PDB entry 5D80 | X-ray diffraction, 6.20 A resolution (low resolution: residue-level contacts below are approximate; hydrogen-bond / salt-bridge calls are withheld) | chains J and I of the 15 polymer chains in the assembly

[Chain J]
Name: V-type proton ATPase subunit G
From: Saccharomyces cerevisiae
Notes: EC 3.6.3.14
UniProt: P48836 (VATG_YEAST); numbering as in UniProt (aligned over 2-114)
Sequence (122 residues; row label = number of the first residue in the row; numbers below 1 keep their minus sign (Met-7 is residue -7)):
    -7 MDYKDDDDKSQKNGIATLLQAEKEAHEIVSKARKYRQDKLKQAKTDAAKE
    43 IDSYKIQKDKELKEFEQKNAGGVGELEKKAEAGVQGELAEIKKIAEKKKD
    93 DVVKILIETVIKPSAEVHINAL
Not modelled in the structure: -7 to 2, 107-114
Construct notes: initiating methionine (-7); expression tag (-6 to 1)

[Chain I]
Name: V-type proton ATPase subunit E
From: Saccharomyces cerevisiae
Notes: EC 3.6.3.14
UniProt: P22203 (VATE_YEAST); numbering as in UniProt (aligned over 1-233)
Sequence (233 residues; numbered 1 to 233; the number before each row is that of its first residue):
     1 MSSAITALTPNQVNDELNKMQAFIRKEAEEKAKEIQLKADQEYEIEKTNI
    51 VRNETNNIDGNFKSKLKKAMLSQQITKSTIANKMRLKVLSAREQSLDGIF
   101 EETKEKLSGIANNRDEYKPILQSLIVEALLKLLEPKAIVKALERDVDLIE
   151 SMKDDIMREYGEKAQRAPLEEIVISNDYLNKDLVSGGVVVSNASDKIEIN
   201 NTLEERLKLLSEEALPAIRLELYGPSKTRKFFD
Not modelled in the structure: 1-8, 225-233

[How chain J and chain I interact]
Pairs across the interface (17; chain J residue first):
  Gly6(J) - Leu17(I)
  Thr9(J) - Leu17(I)
  Ala13(J) - Ile24(I)
  Ile20(J) - Ala28(I)
  Ala24(J) - Ile35(I)
  Ala35(J) - Glu46(I)
  Ala39(J) - Ile50(I)
  Val95(J) - Glu102(I)
  Val95(J) - Thr103(I)
  Val95(J) - Lys106(I)
  Leu98(J) - Thr103(I)
  Thr101(J) - Leu210(I)
  Val102(J) - Leu203(I)
  Val102(J) - Arg206(I)
  Val102(J) - Leu207(I)
  Pro105(J) - Ser123(I)
  Ser106(J) - Glu127(I)
Also at the interface, not in a pair above, chain J (19 interface residues in all): Asn5, Glu16, Lys31, Ala87, Val94, Ile99
Also at the interface, not in a pair above, chain I (18 interface residues in all): Ala39, Ser95, Leu107

[Summary]
19 residues of chain J face 18 of chain I across their interface.
Here chain J is V-type proton ATPase subunit G and chain I is V-type proton ATPase subunit E, both from
Saccharomyces cerevisiae. Entry 5D80 (Crystal Structure of Yeast V1-ATPase in the Autoinhibited Form) was
determined by X-ray diffraction, deposited together with 5BW9.
